Entry 1R5U (X-ray diffraction, 4.50 A resolution (low resolution: residue-level contacts below are approximate; hydrogen-bond / salt-bridge calls are withheld)); this record covers chains A and I of the 11 polymer chains in the assembly.

== Chain A ==
Protein: DNA-directed RNA polymerase II largest subunit
Organism: Saccharomyces cerevisiae
Notes: EC 2.7.7.6
Reference sequence: P04050 (RPB1_YEAST); numbering as in UniProt (aligned over 1-1733)
Amino-acid sequence (1733 residues; each row starts with the number of its first residue):
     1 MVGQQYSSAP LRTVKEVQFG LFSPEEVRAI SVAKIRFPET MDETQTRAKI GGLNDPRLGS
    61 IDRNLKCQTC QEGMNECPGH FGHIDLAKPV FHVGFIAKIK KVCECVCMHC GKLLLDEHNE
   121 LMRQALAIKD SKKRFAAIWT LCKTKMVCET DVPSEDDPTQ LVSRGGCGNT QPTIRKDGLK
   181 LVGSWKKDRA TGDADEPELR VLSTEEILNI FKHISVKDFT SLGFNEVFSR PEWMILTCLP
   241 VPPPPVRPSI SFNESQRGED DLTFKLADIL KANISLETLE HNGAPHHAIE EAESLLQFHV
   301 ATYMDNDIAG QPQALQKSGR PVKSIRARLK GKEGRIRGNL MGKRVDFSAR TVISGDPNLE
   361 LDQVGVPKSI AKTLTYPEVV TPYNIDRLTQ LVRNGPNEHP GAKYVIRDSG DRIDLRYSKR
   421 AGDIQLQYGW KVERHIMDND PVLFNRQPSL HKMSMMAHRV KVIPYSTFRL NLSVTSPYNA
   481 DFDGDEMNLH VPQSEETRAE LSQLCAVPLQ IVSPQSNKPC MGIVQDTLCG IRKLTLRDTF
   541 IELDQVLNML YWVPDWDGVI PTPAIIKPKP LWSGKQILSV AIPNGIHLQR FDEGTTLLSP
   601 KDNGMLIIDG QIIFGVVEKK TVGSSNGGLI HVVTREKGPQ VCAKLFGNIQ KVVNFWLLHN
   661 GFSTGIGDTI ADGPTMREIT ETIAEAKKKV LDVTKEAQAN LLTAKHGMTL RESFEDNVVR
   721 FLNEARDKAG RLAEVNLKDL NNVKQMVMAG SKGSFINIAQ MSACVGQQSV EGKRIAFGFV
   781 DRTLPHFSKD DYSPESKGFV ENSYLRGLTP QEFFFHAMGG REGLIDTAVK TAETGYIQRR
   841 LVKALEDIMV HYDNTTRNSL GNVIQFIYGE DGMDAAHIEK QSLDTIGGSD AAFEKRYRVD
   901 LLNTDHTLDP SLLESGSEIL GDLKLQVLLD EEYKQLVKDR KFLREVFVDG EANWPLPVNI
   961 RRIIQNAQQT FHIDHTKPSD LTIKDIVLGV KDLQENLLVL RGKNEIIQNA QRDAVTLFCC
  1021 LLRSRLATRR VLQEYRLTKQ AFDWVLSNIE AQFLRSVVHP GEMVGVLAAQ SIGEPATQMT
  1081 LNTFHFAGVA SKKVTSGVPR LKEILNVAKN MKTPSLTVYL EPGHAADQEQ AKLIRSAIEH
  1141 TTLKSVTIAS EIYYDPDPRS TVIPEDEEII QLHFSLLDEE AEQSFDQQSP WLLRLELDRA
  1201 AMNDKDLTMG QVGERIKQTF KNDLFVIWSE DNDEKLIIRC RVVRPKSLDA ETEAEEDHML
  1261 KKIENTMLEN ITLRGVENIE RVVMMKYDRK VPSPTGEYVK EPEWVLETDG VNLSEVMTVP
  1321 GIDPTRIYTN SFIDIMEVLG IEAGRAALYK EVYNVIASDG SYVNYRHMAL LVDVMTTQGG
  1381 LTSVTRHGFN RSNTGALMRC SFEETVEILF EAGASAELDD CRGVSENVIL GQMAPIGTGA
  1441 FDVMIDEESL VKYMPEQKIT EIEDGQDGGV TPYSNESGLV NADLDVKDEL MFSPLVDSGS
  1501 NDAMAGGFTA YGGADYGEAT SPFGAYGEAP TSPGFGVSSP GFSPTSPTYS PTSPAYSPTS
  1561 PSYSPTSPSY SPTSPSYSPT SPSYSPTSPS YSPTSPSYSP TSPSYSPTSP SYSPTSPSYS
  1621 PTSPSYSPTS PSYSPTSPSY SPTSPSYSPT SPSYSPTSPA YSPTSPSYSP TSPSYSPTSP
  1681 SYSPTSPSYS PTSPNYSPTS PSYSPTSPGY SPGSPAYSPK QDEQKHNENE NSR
Not modelled in the structure: 1, 155-160, 187-198, 250-258, 315-320, 809, 1082-1091, 1177-1186, 1244-1253, 1446-1733
Curated features (UniProtKB/Swiss-Prot):
  - region: Pro248 to Asp260 (Lid loop), Asn306 to Lys323 (Rudder loop), Pro810 to Glu822 (Bridging helix)
  - binding site (Zn(2+)): Cys67, Cys70, Cys77, His80, Cys107, Cys110, Cys148, Cys167
  - binding site (Mg(2+)): Asp481, Asp483, Asp485
  - modified residue: Thr1471 (Phosphothreonine)
  - cross-link (Glycyl lysine isopeptide (Lys-Gly)): Lys695 (interchain with G-Cter in ubiquitin), Lys1246 (interchain with G-Cter in ubiquitin), Lys1350 (interchain with G-Cter in ubiquitin)
  - natural variant: Ser1653 to Pro1659 (deletion: In strain: A364A)
  - mutagenesis: Lys1246 (K1246R: Impairs ubiquitination during transcription stress)
Ion coordination: Zn2+ site 1: Cys67, Cys70, His80; Zn2+ site 2: Cys110, Cys167; Mg2+: Asp481, Asp483, Asp485

== Chain I ==
Protein: DNA-directed RNA polymerase II 14.2 kDa polypeptide
Organism: Saccharomyces cerevisiae
Notes: EC 2.7.7.6
Reference sequence: P27999 (RPB9_YEAST); numbering as in UniProt (aligned over 1-122)
Amino-acid sequence (122 residues; row label = number of the first residue in the row):
     1 MTTFRFCRDC NNMLYPREDK ENNRLLFECR TCSYVEEAGS PLVYRHELIT NIGETAGVVQ
    61 DIGSDPTLPR SDRECPKCHS RENVFFQSQQ RRKDTSMVLF FVCLSCSHIF TSDQKNKRTQ
   121 FS
Not modelled in the structure: 1, 39, 121-122
Curated features (UniProtKB/Swiss-Prot):
  - zinc finger: Cys7 to Cys32 (C4-type), Ser71 to Thr111 (TFIIS-type)
  - binding site (Zn(2+)): Cys7, Cys10, Cys29, Cys32, Cys75, Cys78, Cys103, Cys106
  - modified residue: Ser40 (Phosphoserine)
Cystine bridges: Cys29-Cys32
Ion coordination: Zn2+ site 1: Cys7, Tyr34; Zn2+ site 2: Cys75, Cys78, Cys103, Cys106

== Interface between chain A and chain I ==
Contacting residue pairs - 59 pairs, chain A then chain I:
  Gln698(A) with Gln87(I); Met97(I); Val98(I); Leu99(I); Ser112(I)
  Ala699(A) with Ser112(I); Gln114(I); Lys115(I)
  Asn700(A) with Asp113(I); Lys115(I); Asn116(I)
  Leu701(A) with Gln114(I); Lys115(I)
  Leu702(A) with Lys115(I)
  Thr709(A) with Lys93(I); Asp94(I)
  Leu710(A) with Met97(I)
  Arg711(A) with Gln87(I); Thr95(I); Ser96(I); Met97(I)
  Phe714(A) with Met97(I)
  Asp781(A) with Arg91(I)
  Arg782(A) with Thr67(I)
  Ser788(A) with Thr67(I); Leu68(I); Pro69(I)
  Lys789(A) with Asp65(I); Thr67(I); Pro69(I)
  Asp790(A) with Phe86(I); Gln87(I)
  Tyr792(A) with Gln87(I)
  Lys1144(A) with Leu48(I)
  Thr1147(A) with Leu48(I)
  Ile1148(A) with His46(I); Glu47(I); Leu48(I)
  Ala1149(A) with Arg45(I); His46(I); Glu47(I)
  Ser1150(A) with Tyr44(I); Arg45(I); His46(I)
  Glu1151(A) with Leu42(I); Tyr44(I); Arg45(I)
  Ile1152(A) with Val43(I); Tyr44(I)
  Tyr1153(A) with Pro41(I); Leu42(I); Val43(I)
  Tyr1154(A) with Glu18(I); Leu25(I)
  Ile1163(A) with Pro41(I)
  Pro1190(A) with Glu18(I)
  Glu1196(A) with Arg45(I)
  Asp1198(A) with Ile49(I)
  Glu1264(A) with Tyr44(I)
Other interface residues (no listed pair), chain A (33 interface residues in all): Ala697, Pro1156, Val1162, Trp1191
Other interface residues (no listed pair), chain I (33 interface residues in all): Asn23, Arg24, Pro66

== Summary ==
Chain A and chain I each contribute 33 residues to their interface. Curated annotation (UniProt) lists 8
Zn2+-binding residues, 3 Mg2+-binding residues and one mutagenesis site on chain A; 8 Zn2+-binding residues on
chain I.
Here chain A is DNA-directed RNA polymerase II largest subunit and chain I is DNA-directed RNA polymerase II
14.2 kDa polypeptide, both from Saccharomyces cerevisiae. Entry 1R5U (RNA polymerase II tfiib complex) was
determined by X-ray diffraction.
